9CHW - chains A and T of the 3 polymer chains in the assembly; structure by X-ray diffraction, 2.16 A resolution.

Chain A:
Name: DNA polymerase eta
Organism: Homo sapiens
Notes: EC 2.7.7.7
UniProt: Q9Y253 (POLH_HUMAN); residue numbers follow UniProt; this construct covers 1-432
Sequence (435 residues; each row starts with the number of its first residue; numbers below 1 keep their minus sign (Gly-2 is residue -2)):
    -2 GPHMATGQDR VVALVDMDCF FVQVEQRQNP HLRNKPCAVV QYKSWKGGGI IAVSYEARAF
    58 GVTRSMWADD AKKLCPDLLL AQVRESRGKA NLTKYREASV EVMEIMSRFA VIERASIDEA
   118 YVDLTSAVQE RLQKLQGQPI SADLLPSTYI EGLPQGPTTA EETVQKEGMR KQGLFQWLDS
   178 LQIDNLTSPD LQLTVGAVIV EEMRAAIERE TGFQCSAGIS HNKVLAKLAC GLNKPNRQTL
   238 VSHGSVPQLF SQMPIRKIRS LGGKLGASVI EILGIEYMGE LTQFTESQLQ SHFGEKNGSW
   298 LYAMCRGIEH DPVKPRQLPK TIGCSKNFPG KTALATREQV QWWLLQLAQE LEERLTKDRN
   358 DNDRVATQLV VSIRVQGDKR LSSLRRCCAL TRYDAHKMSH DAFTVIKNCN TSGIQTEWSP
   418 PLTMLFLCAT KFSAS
Not modelled in the structure: 156-159
Differences from the reference sequence: expression tag (-2 to 0)
Bound ions: Mg2+ site 1: Asp13, Met14, Asp115 (together with DZ4); Mg2+ site 2: Asp13, Asp115, Glu116 (together with DZ4) (shared with 1 residue of chain P)
Ligand contacts: DZ4 (2'-deoxy-5'-O-[(R)-hydroxy{[(R)-hydroxy(phosphonooxy)phosphoryl]amino}phosphoryl]adenosine): Asp13, Met14, Asp15, Cys16, Phe17, Phe18, Ile48, Ala49, Tyr52, Arg55, Arg61, Ile114, Asp115, Glu116, Lys231
UniProt features mapped onto this chain:
  - binding site (Mg(2+)): Asp13, Met14, Asp115, Glu116
  - binding site (Mn(2+)): Asp13, Met14, Asp115, Glu116
  - binding site (a 2'-deoxyribonucleoside 5'-triphosphate): Arg61
  - natural variant: Val37 (deletion: In XPV), Leu75 (deletion: In XPV), Arg93 (R93P: In XPV), Arg111 (R111H: In XPV), Thr122 (T122P: In XPV), Gly153 (G153D: In a breast cancer sample), Thr191 (T191P: In XPV), Gly263 (G263V: In XPV), Val266 (V266D: In XPV), Gly295 (G295R: In XPV), Arg361 (R361S: In XPV)
  - mutagenesis: Tyr52 (Y52A/F: Reduces DNA polymerase activity; Y52E: Reduces DNA polymerase activity. Increases fidelity of replication and reduces translesion bypass), Arg61 (R61A: Reduces enzymatic activity by two-thirds), Ser62 (S62G: Increased DNA polymerase activity and translesion bypass compared to wild-type), Ala68 (A68S/V: Severe reduction in thymine dimer translesion bypass), Asn324 to Pro326 (Reduces binding to chromatin and to monoubiquitinated PCNA. Abolishes binding to monoubiquitinated PCNA; when associated with 705-E--H-713 Del)
What the authors report for this chain:
  - binding site for DZ4: Arg61

Chain T:
Molecule: 12-nt DNA strand
Sequence (12 nucleotides; each row starts with the number of its first residue):
     1 CATXATGACG CT
Modified residues: TFT ((L)-alpha-threofuranosyl-thymine-3'-monophosphate) at position 4
Ligand contacts: DZ4 (2'-deoxy-5'-O-[(R)-hydroxy{[(R)-hydroxy(phosphonooxy)phosphoryl]amino}phosphoryl]adenosine): DT3, TFT_4, DA5

How chain A and chain T interact:
Residue-residue contacts - 44 pairs, chain A then chain T:
  Gln38(A) with TFT_4(T), base contact; DA5(T), sugar contact
  Tyr39(A) with TFT_4(T), base contact; DA5(T), hydrogen bond to the phosphate
  Trp42(A) with DA2(T), stacking on the base
  Ile48(A) with DT3(T), base contact
  Arg61(A) with DT3(T), base contact
  Ser62(A) with DT3(T), base contact
  Trp64(A) with DA2(T), phosphate contact; DT3(T), phosphate contact
  Lys86(A) with DT6(T), salt bridge to the phosphate
  Ala87(A) with DA5(T), sugar contact
  Leu89(A) with DA5(T), phosphate contact; DT6(T), phosphate contact
  Arg93(A) with DT6(T), salt bridge to the phosphate; DG7(T), salt bridge to the phosphate
  Lys293(A) with DC11(T), salt bridge to the phosphate
  Lys311(A) with DC9(T), salt bridge to the phosphate
  Arg313(A) with DA8(T), salt bridge to the phosphate; DC9(T), salt bridge to the phosphate
  Pro316(A) with DA8(T), phosphate contact
  Lys317(A) with DA8(T), hydrogen bond to the phosphate; DC9(T), salt bridge to the phosphate
  Thr318(A) with DG7(T), sugar contact; DA8(T), hydrogen bond to the phosphate
  Ile319(A) with DG7(T), phosphate contact
  Gly320(A) with DT6(T), sugar contact; DG7(T), hydrogen bond to the phosphate
  Cys321(A) with DT6(T), phosphate contact
  Ser322(A) with DA5(T), sugar contact; DT6(T), hydrogen bond to the phosphate
  Lys323(A) with DA5(T), phosphate contact
  Asn324(A) with TFT_4(T), hydrogen bond to the phosphate; DA5(T), hydrogen bond to the phosphate
  Pro326(A) with DC1(T), phosphate contact; DA2(T), sugar contact; TFT_4(T), phosphate contact
  Gly327(A) with DC1(T), hydrogen bond to the phosphate; DA2(T), phosphate contact
  Thr329(A) with DA2(T), base contact
  Arg351(A) with DT6(T), salt bridge to the phosphate; DG7(T), salt bridge to the phosphate
  Leu378(A) with DT6(T), base contact
  Met421(A) with DT6(T), base contact
Interface residues without a listed pair, chain A (34 interface residues in all): Ile47, Arg111, Glu347, Gln373, Phe423

Overview:
34 residues of chain A face 10 of chain T across their interface; the contacts include 8 hydrogen bonds, 10
salt bridges and 1 aromatic stacking contact. Polar contacts include Tyr39(A)-DA5(T), Lys317(A)-DA8(T) and
Thr318(A)-DA8(T). Compound DZ4 is bound between chain A and chain T. The paper reports a binding site for DZ4
at Arg61(A).
Chain A is DNA polymerase eta (Homo sapiens) and chain T is a 12-nt DNA strand; the structure, Crystal
structure of human polymerase eta with incoming dAMPnPP nucleotide opposite threofuranosyl thymidine in DNA
template, was determined by X-ray diffraction (same publication as 9CI9, 9CIH, 9CIQ and 9CJ9).
